3IGU - chains A and B; structure by X-ray diffraction, 2.15 A resolution.

# Chain A (and B)
Molecule: Alpha-N-acetylgalactosaminidase
Organism: Homo sapiens
Notes: EC 3.2.1.49; chain B of this document is another copy of the same molecule, construct and numbering; everything in this record applies to it too
UniProtKB: P17050 (NAGAB_HUMAN); residue numbers follow UniProt; this construct covers 18-411
Chain sequence (400 residues; row label = number of the first residue in the row):
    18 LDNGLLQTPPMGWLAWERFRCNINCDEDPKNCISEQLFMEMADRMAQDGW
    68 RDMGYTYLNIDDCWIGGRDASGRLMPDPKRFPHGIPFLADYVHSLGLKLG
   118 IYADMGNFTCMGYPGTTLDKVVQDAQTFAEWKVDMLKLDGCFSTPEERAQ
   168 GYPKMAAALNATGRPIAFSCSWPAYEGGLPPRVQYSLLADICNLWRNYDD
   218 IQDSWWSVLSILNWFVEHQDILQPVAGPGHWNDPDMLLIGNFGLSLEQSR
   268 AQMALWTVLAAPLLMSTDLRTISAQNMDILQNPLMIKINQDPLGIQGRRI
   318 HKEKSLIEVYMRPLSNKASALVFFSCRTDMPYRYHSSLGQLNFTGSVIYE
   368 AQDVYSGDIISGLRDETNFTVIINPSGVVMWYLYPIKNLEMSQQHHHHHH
Unresolved in the structure: 405-417
Cystine bridges: C38-C80, C42-C49, C127-C158, C187-C209
Glycans and other covalent adducts: N-acetylglucosamine (NAG) linked to N124, N177, N385; 2-deoxy-2,2-difluoro-lyxo-hexose (7JZ) linked to D156
Sequence notes: engineered mutation Q201 (Asn in P17050); expression tag (412-417)
Residues lining bound ligands: 2-deoxy-2,2-difluoro-lyxo-hexose (7JZ; 2-deoxy-2,2-difluoro-beta-D-lyxo-hexopyranose): W33, D78, D79, Y119, C127, M128, K154, S188, Y192, R213, D217, M253
Curated features (UniProtKB/Swiss-Prot):
  - active site: D156 (Nucleophile), D217 (Proton donor)
  - binding site (substrate): D78, D79, K154, S188, R213, D217
  - modified residue (Phosphoserine): S322, S332
  - glycosylation (N-linked (GlcNAc...) asparagine): N124, N177, N359, N385
  - natural variant: S160 (S160C: In SCHIND), E325 (E325K: In SCHIND), R329 (R329Q: In KANZD; R329W: In KANZD)
What the authors report for this chain:
  - binding site for 2-deoxy-2,2-difluoro-lyxo-hexose: D156
  - catalytic residues: D156
  - post-translational modification sites: N359 (proposed by the authors, not directly observed)
  - mutagenesis - N201Q (KM of 0.89 mM): unchanged catalytic activity on pNP-alpha-GalNAc
  - disease-associated variants - D217N: decreased catalytic activity (proposed by the authors, not directly observed)
  - disease-associated variants - S160C, E193*, E325K, R329Q, R329W: decreased stability (proposed by the authors, not directly observed)
  - disease-associated variants - E367K: unchanged catalytic activity

# Chain A / chain B interface
Pairs across the interface - 38 pairs, chain A then chain B:
  E34(A) - T345(B)
  E34(A) - D346(B)
  R35(A) - M347(B)
  R35(A) - P348(B)
  F36(A) - M347(B)
  R37(A) - T345(B)
  R37(A) - D346(B)
  R37(A) - M347(B)
  E44(A) - R350(B)  hydrogen bond (backbone-side chain)
  D45(A) - R350(B)  salt bridge
  Q219(A) - T345(B)
  D220(A) - T345(B)  hydrogen bond (backbone-backbone)
  F259(A) - S262(B)  hydrogen bond (backbone-side chain)
  F259(A) - E264(B)
  F259(A) - P348(B)
  F259(A) - N391(B)
  F259(A) - P392(B)  hydrophobic
  G260(A) - S262(B)
  G260(A) - Q265(B)  hydrogen bond (backbone-side chain)
  L261(A) - S262(B)
  S262(A) - F259(B)  hydrogen bond (side chain-backbone)
  S262(A) - L261(B)
  Q265(A) - G260(B)  hydrogen bond (side chain-backbone)
  T345(A) - E34(B)
  T345(A) - R37(B)
  T345(A) - Q219(B)
  T345(A) - D220(B)  hydrogen bond (backbone-backbone)
  D346(A) - E34(B)
  D346(A) - R37(B)
  M347(A) - R35(B)
  M347(A) - F36(B)
  M347(A) - R37(B)
  P348(A) - R35(B)
  P348(A) - F259(B)  hydrophobic
  R350(A) - E44(B)  salt bridge
  R350(A) - D45(B)
  N391(A) - F259(B)
  P392(A) - F259(B)
Other interface residues (no listed pair), chain A (26 interface residues in all): N39, S221, W223, E264, H352, S393
Other interface residues (no listed pair), chain B (25 interface residues in all): N39, S221, W223, S393

# Summary
The interface between chain A and chain B involves 26 residues on one side and 25 on the other, with 7
hydrogen bonds and 2 salt bridges. Among the polar pairs are D45(A)-R350(B), R350(A)-E44(B) and
F259(A)-S262(B). From the paper: the catalytic residue D156(A); S160C, E193* and E325K of chain A, among
others, reduce stability; 8 substitutions were tested in all.
Chain A and chain B are both Alpha-N-acetylgalactosaminidase (Homo sapiens); the structure, Crystal structure
of human alpha-N-acetylgalactosaminidase, covalent intermediate, was determined by X-ray diffraction together
with 3H53, 3H54 and 3H55 from the same study.
